PDB entry 5ON2 | X-ray diffraction, 3.10 A resolution | chains A and B

Chain A:
Molecule: Leucine--tRNA ligase
Source organism: Escherichia coli (strain K12)
Notes: EC 6.1.1.4
UniProt: P07813 (SYL_ECOLI); residues 1-860 here = UniProt positions 1-860
Amino-acid sequence (880 residues; each row starts with the number of its first residue; numbers below 1 keep their minus sign (Met-19 is residue -19)):
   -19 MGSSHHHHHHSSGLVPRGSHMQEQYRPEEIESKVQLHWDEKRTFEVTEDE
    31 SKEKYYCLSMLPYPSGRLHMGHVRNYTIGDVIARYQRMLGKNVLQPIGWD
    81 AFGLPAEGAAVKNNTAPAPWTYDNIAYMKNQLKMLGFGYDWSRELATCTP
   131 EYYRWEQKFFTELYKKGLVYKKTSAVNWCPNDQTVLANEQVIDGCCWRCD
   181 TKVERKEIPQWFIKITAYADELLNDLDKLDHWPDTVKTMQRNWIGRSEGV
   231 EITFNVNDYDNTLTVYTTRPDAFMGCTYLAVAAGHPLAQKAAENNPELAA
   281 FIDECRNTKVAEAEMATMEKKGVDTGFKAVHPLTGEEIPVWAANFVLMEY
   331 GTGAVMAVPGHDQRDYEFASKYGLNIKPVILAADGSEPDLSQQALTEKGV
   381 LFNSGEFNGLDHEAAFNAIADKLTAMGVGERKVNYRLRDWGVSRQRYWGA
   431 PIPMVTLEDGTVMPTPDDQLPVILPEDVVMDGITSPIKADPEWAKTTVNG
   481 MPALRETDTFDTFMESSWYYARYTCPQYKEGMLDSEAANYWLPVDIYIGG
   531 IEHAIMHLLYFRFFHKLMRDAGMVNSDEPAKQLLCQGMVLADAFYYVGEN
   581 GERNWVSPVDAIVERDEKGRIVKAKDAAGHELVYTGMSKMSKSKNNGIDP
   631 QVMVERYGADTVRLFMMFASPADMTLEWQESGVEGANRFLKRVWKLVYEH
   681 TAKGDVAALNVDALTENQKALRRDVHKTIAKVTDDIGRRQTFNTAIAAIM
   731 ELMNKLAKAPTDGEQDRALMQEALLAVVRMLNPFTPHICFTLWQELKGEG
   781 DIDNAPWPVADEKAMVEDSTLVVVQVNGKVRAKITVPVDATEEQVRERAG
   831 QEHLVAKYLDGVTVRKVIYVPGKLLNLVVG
Not modelled in the structure: -19 to -2
Sequence notes: initiating methionine (-19); expression tag (-18 to 0); engineered mutation Ala252 (Thr in P07813)
Metal / ion sites: Zn2+: Cys159, Cys176, Cys179
Residues lining bound ligands:
  - 5'-O-(L-leucylsulfamoyl)adenosine (LSS): Met40, Leu41, Pro42, Tyr43, His49, Gly51, His52, Asn55, Tyr56, Asp80, Phe493, Ser496, Tyr499, Tyr527, Ile528, Gly529, Gly530, Glu532, His533, His537, Gln566, Gly567, Met568, Val569, Lys619, Met620
  - 2'-(L-norvalyl)amino-2'-deoxyadenosine (VRT): Tyr246, Thr247, Thr248, Arg249, Ala252, Phe325, Val326, Leu327, Tyr330, Gly331, Gly333, Val335, Met336, Ala337, Val338, His341, Asp342, Arg344, Asp345
Swiss-Prot annotation at these positions:
  - motif: Pro42 to His52 ('HIGH' region), Lys619 to Ser623 ('KMSKS' region)
  - binding site (ATP): Lys622

Chain B:
Molecule: tRNA(leu)
Sequence (87 nucleotides; row label = number of the first residue in the row; a row labelled like 47A-47J holds insertion residues (47A, then the next letters in order)):
     1 GCCCGGAUGGUGGAAUCGGU
   20A A
    21 GACACAAGGGAUUUAAAAUCCCUCGGC
47A-47J GUUCGCGCUG
    48 UGCGGGUUCAAGUCCCGCUCCGGGUACCA
Not modelled in the structure: 47B-47C
Metal / ion sites: Mg2+: U8, G9

How chain A and chain B interact:
Pairs across the interface (109):
  Tyr43(A) with A76(B), phosphate contact
  Asp80(A) with A76(B), phosphate contact
  Gly83(A) with A76(B), phosphate contact
  Leu84(A) with A76(B), hydrogen bond to the phosphate
  Val156(A) with C74(B), base contact
  Val165(A) with C74(B), base contact
  Leu166(A) with C74(B), base contact
  Ala167(A) with C74(B), sugar contact; C75(B), sugar contact
  Asn168(A) with A73(B), phosphate contact; C74(B), hydrogen bond to the sugar; C75(B), phosphate contact
  Glu169(A) with C75(B), hydrogen bond to the phosphate
  Gln190(A) with C74(B), hydrogen bond to the base
  Thr215(A) with C4(B), sugar contact; G5(B), phosphate contact
  Met219(A) with C4(B), sugar contact; G70(B), base contact
  Asn222(A) with C3(B), hydrogen bond to the phosphate; C4(B), phosphate contact
  Trp223(A) with U72(B), sugar contact; A73(B), base contact
  Ala291(A) with A73(B), phosphate contact
  Glu292(A) with G1(B), base contact; U72(B), hydrogen bond to the sugar; A73(B), hydrogen bond to the phosphate
  Ala293(A) with G1(B), base contact; U72(B), base contact
  Ala296(A) with G1(B), base contact
  Thr297(A) with G1(B), hydrogen bond to the base
  Arg416(A) with A73(B), hydrogen bond to the base
  Leu417(A) with A73(B), base contact
  Arg418(A) with A73(B), hydrogen bond to the sugar
  Gly421(A) with C74(B), phosphate contact
  Ser423(A) with C74(B), base contact
  Arg424(A) with C74(B), salt bridge to the phosphate
  Gln425(A) with C74(B), hydrogen bond to the base
  Arg426(A) with C74(B), hydrogen bond to the base; A76(B), salt bridge to the phosphate
  Thr492(A) with A76(B), hydrogen bond to the phosphate
  Phe493(A) with A76(B), base contact
  Ile531(A) with G70(B), sugar contact
  Glu532(A) with G70(B), sugar contact; G71(B), sugar contact; A76(B), base contact
  His533(A) with A76(B), base contact
  Ile535(A) with G71(B), sugar contact
  Met536(A) with U72(B), phosphate contact
  Leu570(A) with G69(B), sugar contact
  Gly616(A) with G69(B), phosphate contact
  Met617(A) with G69(B), hydrogen bond to the phosphate
  Ser618(A) with G70(B), phosphate contact
  Lys619(A) with G70(B), hydrogen bond to the phosphate; G71(B), salt bridge to the phosphate; C75(B), hydrogen bond to the base; A76(B), base contact
  Phe648(A) with G12(B), base contact; C23(B), base contact; A24(B), sugar contact
  Ala649(A) with G12(B), hydrogen bond to the sugar; G13(B), phosphate contact
  Ser650(A) with G13(B), hydrogen bond to the phosphate
  Pro651(A) with G13(B), phosphate contact; A14(B), phosphate contact
  Met654(A) with A7(B), phosphate contact; G13(B), phosphate contact
  Leu656(A) with G12(B), phosphate contact
  Gln659(A) with U11(B), hydrogen bond to the sugar; G12(B), sugar contact
  Ser661(A) with C25(B), sugar contact
  Gly662(A) with C25(B), hydrogen bond to the sugar
  Gly665(A) with A24(B), phosphate contact; C25(B), sugar contact
  Arg668(A) with C25(B), salt bridge to the phosphate; A26(B), salt bridge to the phosphate
  Arg672(A) with A24(B), salt bridge to the phosphate
  Lys711(A) with U16(B), hydrogen bond to the base
  Asp714(A) with U16(B), base contact
  Arg718(A) with U16(B), hydrogen bond to the base
  Arg719(A) with A15(B), salt bridge to the phosphate; U16(B), hydrogen bond to the sugar
  Asn723(A) with G13(B), hydrogen bond to the phosphate; A14(B), hydrogen bond to the phosphate
  Thr724(A) with A14(B), phosphate contact; A15(B), phosphate contact
  Ala727(A) with A22(B), base contact; C23(B), sugar contact
  Met730(A) with C23(B), hydrogen bond to the sugar; A24(B), phosphate contact
  Glu731(A) with A22(B), hydrogen bond to the sugar; C23(B), sugar contact
  Asn734(A) with A24(B), hydrogen bond to the phosphate
  Leu801(A) with U20(B), base contact
  Val803(A) with U20(B), base contact
  Lys809(A) with U47I(B), salt bridge to the phosphate
  Val810(A) with U20(B), sugar contact
  Arg811(A) with C47H(B), salt bridge to the phosphate
  Lys813(A) with U20(B), hydrogen bond to the base
  Leu834(A) with G47G(B), phosphate contact
  Lys837(A) with C47F(B), phosphate contact; G47G(B), salt bridge to the phosphate
  Tyr838(A) with G47G(B), hydrogen bond to the phosphate
  Lys846(A) with C56(B), salt bridge to the phosphate
  Ile848(A) with G19(B), base contact; C56(B), base contact
  Val850(A) with G19(B), base contact
  Leu854(A) with G19(B), base contact
  Asn856(A) with C56(B), hydrogen bond to the base
  Val858(A) with C56(B), sugar contact
Other interface residues (no listed pair), chain A (90 interface residues in all): Phe82, Pro85, Thr218, Val290, Met568, Thr615, Thr655, Glu664, Lys671, Asp715, Gln805, Gly808, His833
Other interface residues (no listed pair), chain B (36 interface residues in all): G6, A20A, U39, C40, A57

Overview:
The interface between chain A and chain B involves 90 residues on one side and 36 on the other, with 31
hydrogen bonds and 11 salt bridges. Among the polar pairs are Gln190(A)-C74(B), Thr297(A)-G1(B) and
Arg416(A)-A73(B). Ligands of chain A: 5'-O-(L-leucylsulfamoyl)adenosine and
2'-(L-norvalyl)amino-2'-deoxyadenosine.
Here chain A is Leucine--tRNA ligase (Escherichia coli (strain K12)) and chain B is tRNA(leu). Entry 5ON2
(Quaternary complex of mutant T252A of E. coli leucyl-tRNA synthetase with tRNA(leu), leucyl-adenylate
analogue, and post-transfer ...) was determined by X-ray diffraction together with 5OMW, 5ON3 and 5ONH from
the same study.
